8VHG - chains A and C of the 4 polymer chains in the assembly; structure by electron microscopy, 3.60 A resolution.

== Chain A ==
Protein: Endothelial PAS domain-containing protein 1
Organism: Mus musculus
Reference sequence: P97481 (EPAS1_MOUSE); residues 3-361 here = UniProt positions 3-361
Chain sequence (380 residues; each row starts with the number of its first residue; numbers below 1 keep their minus sign (Met-18 is residue -18)):
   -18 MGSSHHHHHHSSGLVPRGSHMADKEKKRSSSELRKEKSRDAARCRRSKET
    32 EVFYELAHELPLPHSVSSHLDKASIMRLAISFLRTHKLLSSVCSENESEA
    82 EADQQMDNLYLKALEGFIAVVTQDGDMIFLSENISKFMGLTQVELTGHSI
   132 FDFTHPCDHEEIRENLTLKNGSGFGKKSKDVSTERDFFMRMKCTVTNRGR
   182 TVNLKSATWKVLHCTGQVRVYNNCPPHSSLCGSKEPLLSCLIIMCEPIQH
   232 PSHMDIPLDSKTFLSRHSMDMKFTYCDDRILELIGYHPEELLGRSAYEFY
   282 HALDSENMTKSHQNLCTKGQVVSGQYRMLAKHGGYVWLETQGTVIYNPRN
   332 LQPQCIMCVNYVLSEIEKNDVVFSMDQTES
Unresolved in the structure: -18 to 12, 76-88, 151-163, 174-185, 201-219, 356-361
Construct notes: expression tag (-18 to 2)
Curated features (UniProtKB/Swiss-Prot):
  - region: Arg26 to Lys53 (DNA-binding), Arg171 to Val192 (Required for heterodimer formation with ARNT)
  - mutagenesis: Ala23 (A23D: Decreases HRE DNA binding), Arg27 (R27A: Decreases HRE DNA binding), Phe169 (F169D: Decreases heterodimer formation with ARNT), Arg171 (R171A: Markedly decreases heterodimer formation with ARNT. Impairs heterodimer formation with ARNT; when associated with D-192), Asn184 (N184D: Decreases HRE DNA binding; when associated with D-186), Lys186 (K186D: Decreases HRE DNA binding; when associated with D-184), Val192 (V192D: Markedly decreases heterodimer formation with ARNT. Impairs heterodimer formation with ARNT; when associated with A-171), His194 (H194A: Decreases heterodimer formation with ARNT)

== Chain C ==
Molecule: Reverse strand DNA containing HRE motif
Sequence (24 nucleotides; row label = number of the first residue in the row; numbering starts at 0):
     0 CACGACCCGCACGTACGCAGCTCC
Unresolved in the structure: 0-2, 21-23

== How chain A and chain C interact ==
Contacting residue pairs (7; chain A residue first):
  Arg20(A) - DG12(C)  salt bridge to the phosphate
  Arg24(A) - DG12(C)  salt bridge to the phosphate
  Arg27(A) - DC11(C)  base contact
  Arg27(A) - DG12(C)  hydrogen bond to the base
  Arg27(A) - DT13(C)  base contact
  Asp52(A) - DC9(C)  phosphate contact
  Lys53(A) - DC9(C)  hydrogen bond to the phosphate
Also at the interface, not in a pair above, chain A (6 interface residues in all): Lys16

== Overview ==
6 residues of chain A face 4 of chain C across their interface; the contacts include 2 hydrogen bonds and 2
salt bridges. Polar contacts include Arg27(A)-DG12(C), Lys53(A)-DC9(C) and Arg20(A)-DG12(C). UniProt lists 8
mutagenesis sites on chain A.
Here chain A is Endothelial PAS domain-containing protein 1 (Mus musculus) and chain C is Reverse strand DNA
containing HRE motif. Entry 8VHG (Structure of the BMAL1/HIF2A heterodimer in Complex with DNA) was determined
by electron microscopy.
